Entry 3RZO (X-ray diffraction, 3.00 A resolution); this record covers chains A and E of the 12 polymer chains in the assembly.

Chain A:
Name: DNA-directed RNA polymerase II subunit RPB1
Organism: Saccharomyces cerevisiae S288c
Notes: EC 2.7.7.6
Reference sequence: P04050 (RPB1_YEAST); residue numbers follow UniProt; this construct covers 1-1733
Sequence (1733 residues; row label = number of the first residue in the row):
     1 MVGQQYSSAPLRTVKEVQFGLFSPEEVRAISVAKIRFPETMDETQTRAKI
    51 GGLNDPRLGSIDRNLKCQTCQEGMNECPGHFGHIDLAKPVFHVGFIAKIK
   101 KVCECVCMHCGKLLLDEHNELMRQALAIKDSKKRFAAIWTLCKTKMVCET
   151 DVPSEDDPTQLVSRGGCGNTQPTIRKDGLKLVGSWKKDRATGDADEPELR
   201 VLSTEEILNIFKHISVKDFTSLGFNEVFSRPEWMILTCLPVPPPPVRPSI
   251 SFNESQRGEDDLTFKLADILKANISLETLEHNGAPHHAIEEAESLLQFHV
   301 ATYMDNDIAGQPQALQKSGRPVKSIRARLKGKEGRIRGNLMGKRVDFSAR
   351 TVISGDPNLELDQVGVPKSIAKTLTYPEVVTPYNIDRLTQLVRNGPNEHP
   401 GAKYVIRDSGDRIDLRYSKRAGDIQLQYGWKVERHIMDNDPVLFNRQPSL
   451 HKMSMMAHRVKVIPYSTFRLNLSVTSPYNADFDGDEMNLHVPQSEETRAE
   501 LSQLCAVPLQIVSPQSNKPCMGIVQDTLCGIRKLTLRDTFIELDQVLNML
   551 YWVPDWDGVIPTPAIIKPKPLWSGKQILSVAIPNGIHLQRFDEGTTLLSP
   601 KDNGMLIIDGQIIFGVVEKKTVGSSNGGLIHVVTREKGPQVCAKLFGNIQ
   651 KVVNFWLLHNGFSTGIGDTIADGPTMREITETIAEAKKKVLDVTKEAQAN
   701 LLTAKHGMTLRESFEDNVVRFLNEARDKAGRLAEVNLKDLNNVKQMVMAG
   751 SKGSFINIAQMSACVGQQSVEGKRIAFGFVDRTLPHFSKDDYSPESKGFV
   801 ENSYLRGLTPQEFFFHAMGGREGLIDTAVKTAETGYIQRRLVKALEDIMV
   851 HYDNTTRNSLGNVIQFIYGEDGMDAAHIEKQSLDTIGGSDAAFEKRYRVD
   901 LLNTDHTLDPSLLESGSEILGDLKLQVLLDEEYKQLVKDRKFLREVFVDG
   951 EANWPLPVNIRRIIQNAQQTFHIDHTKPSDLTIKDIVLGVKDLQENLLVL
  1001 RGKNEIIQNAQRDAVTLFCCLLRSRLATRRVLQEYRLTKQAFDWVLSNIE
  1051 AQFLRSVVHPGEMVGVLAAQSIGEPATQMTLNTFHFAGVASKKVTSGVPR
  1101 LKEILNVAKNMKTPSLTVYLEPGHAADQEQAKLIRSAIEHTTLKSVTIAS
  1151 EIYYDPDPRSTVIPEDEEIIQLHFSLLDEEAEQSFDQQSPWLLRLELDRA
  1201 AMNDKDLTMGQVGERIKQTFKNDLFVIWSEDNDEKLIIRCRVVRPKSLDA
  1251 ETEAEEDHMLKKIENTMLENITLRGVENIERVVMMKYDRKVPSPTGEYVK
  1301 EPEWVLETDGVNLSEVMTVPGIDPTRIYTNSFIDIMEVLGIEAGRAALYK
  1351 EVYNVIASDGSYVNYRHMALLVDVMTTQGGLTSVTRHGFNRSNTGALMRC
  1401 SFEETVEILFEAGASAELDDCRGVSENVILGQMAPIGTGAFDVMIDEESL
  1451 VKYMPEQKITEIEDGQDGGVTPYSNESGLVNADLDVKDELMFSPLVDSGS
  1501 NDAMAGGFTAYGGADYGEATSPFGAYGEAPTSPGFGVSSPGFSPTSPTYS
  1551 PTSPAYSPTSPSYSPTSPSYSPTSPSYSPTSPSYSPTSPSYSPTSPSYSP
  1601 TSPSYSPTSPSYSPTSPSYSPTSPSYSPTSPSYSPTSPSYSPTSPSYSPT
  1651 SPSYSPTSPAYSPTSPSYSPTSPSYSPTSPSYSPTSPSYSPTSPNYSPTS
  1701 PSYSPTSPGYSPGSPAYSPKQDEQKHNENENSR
Disordered / not traced: 1-2, 155-160, 187-198, 1177-1186, 1244-1253, 1446-1733
Bound ions: Zn2+ site 1: Cys67, Cys70, Cys77, His80; Zn2+ site 2: Cys107, Cys110, Cys148, Cys167
UniProt features mapped onto this chain:
  - region: Pro248 to Asp260 (Lid loop), Asn306 to Lys323 (Rudder loop), Pro810 to Glu822 (Bridging helix)
  - binding site (Zn(2+)): Cys67, Cys70, Cys77, His80, Cys107, Cys110, Cys148, Cys167
  - binding site (Mg(2+)): Asp481, Asp483, Asp485
  - modified residue: Thr1471 (Phosphothreonine)
  - cross-link (Glycyl lysine isopeptide (Lys-Gly)): Lys695 (interchain with G-Cter in ubiquitin), Lys1246 (interchain with G-Cter in ubiquitin), Lys1350 (interchain with G-Cter in ubiquitin)
  - natural variant: Ser1653 to Pro1659 (deletion: In strain: A364A)
  - mutagenesis: Lys1246 (K1246R: Impairs ubiquitination during transcription stress)

Chain E:
Name: DNA-directed RNA polymerases I, II, and III subunit RPABC1
Organism: Saccharomyces cerevisiae S288c
Reference sequence: P20434 (RPAB1_YEAST); residue numbers follow UniProt; this construct covers 1-215
Sequence (215 residues; numbered 1 to 215; the number before each row is that of its first residue):
     1 MDQENERNISRLWRAFRTVKEMVKDRGYFITQEEVELPLEDFKAKYCDSM
    51 GRPQRKMMSFQANPTEESISKFPDMGSLWVEFCDEPSVGVKTMKTFVIHI
   101 QEKNFQTGIFVYQNNITPSAMKLVPSIPPATIETFNEAALVVNITHHELV
   151 PKHIRLSSDEKRELLKRYRLKESQLPRIQRADPVALYLGLKRGEVVKIIR
   201 KSETSGRYASYRICM
Disordered / not traced: 1

How chain A and chain E interact:
Contacting residue pairs (97; chain A residue first):
  Asp853(A) - Arg169(E)
  Arg857(A) - Tyr168(E)  hydrogen bond (side chain-backbone)
  Arg857(A) - Leu170(E)
  Arg857(A) - Gln174(E)
  Leu860(A) - Gln174(E)  hydrogen bond (backbone-side chain)
  Gly861(A) - Gln174(E)
  Asn862(A) - Ser173(E)
  Asn862(A) - Gln174(E)
  Val863(A) - Leu170(E)  hydrophobic
  Val863(A) - Gln174(E)  hydrogen bond (backbone-backbone)
  Val863(A) - Pro176(E)
  Gln865(A) - Tyr208(E)
  Phe866(A) - Tyr168(E)
  Phe866(A) - Leu175(E)  hydrophobic
  Phe866(A) - Tyr208(E)  hydrogen bond (backbone-side chain)
  Phe866(A) - Ala209(E)
  Phe866(A) - Ser210(E)
  Phe866(A) - Tyr211(E)
  Ile867(A) - Tyr208(E)  hydrophobic
  Gly869(A) - Thr204(E)  hydrogen bond (backbone-side chain)
  Glu870(A) - Arg200(E)  salt bridge
  Glu870(A) - Ser202(E)  hydrogen bond
  Glu870(A) - Thr204(E)
  Glu870(A) - Ser205(E)  hydrogen bond (backbone-side chain)
  Glu870(A) - Tyr208(E)
  Asp871(A) - Thr204(E)
  Phe942(A) - Lys201(E)
  Phe942(A) - Gly206(E)
  Phe942(A) - Arg207(E)
  Val946(A) - Lys201(E)
  Val946(A) - Ser202(E)
  Phe947(A) - Glu203(E)
  Trp954(A) - Glu203(E)
  Asn1004(A) - Arg167(E)
  Glu1005(A) - Glu163(E)
  Ile1006(A) - Glu163(E)
  Ile1006(A) - Leu164(E)
  Ile1006(A) - Arg167(E)
  Ile1006(A) - Tyr211(E)
  Ile1007(A) - Arg167(E)
  Ile1007(A) - Tyr168(E)
  Ala1010(A) - Tyr168(E)
  Asp1013(A) - Ser205(E)
  Asp1013(A) - Arg207(E)
  Ala1014(A) - Ser205(E)
  Thr1016(A) - Ser205(E)
  Leu1017(A) - Glu203(E)
  Leu1017(A) - Thr204(E)
  Leu1017(A) - Ser205(E)  hydrogen bond (backbone-backbone)
  Leu1017(A) - Gly206(E)
  Met1317(A) - Val142(E)
  Met1317(A) - Ile144(E)  hydrophobic
  Thr1318(A) - Arg11(E)  hydrogen bond
  Thr1318(A) - Arg14(E)  hydrogen bond (backbone-side chain)
  Thr1318(A) - Ala138(E)
  Thr1318(A) - Val141(E)
  Thr1318(A) - Val142(E)
  Pro1324(A) - Val142(E)  hydrophobic
  Pro1324(A) - His147(E)  hydrogen bond (backbone-side chain)
  Thr1325(A) - His146(E)  hydrogen bond (side chain-backbone)
  Thr1325(A) - His147(E)  hydrogen bond (backbone-side chain)
  Thr1325(A) - Glu148(E)  hydrogen bond (backbone-backbone)
  Arg1326(A) - Glu148(E)
  Ile1327(A) - His147(E)  hydrogen bond (backbone-side chain)
  Glu1337(A) - Pro183(E)
  Val1338(A) - Ile144(E)
  Val1338(A) - Pro183(E)
  Leu1339(A) - Ile144(E)
  Leu1339(A) - His147(E)
  Leu1339(A) - Val150(E)
  Leu1339(A) - Val184(E)
  Gly1340(A) - Asp182(E)
  Gly1340(A) - Pro183(E)
  Ile1341(A) - Ile178(E)  hydrophobic
  Ile1341(A) - Asp182(E)  hydrogen bond (backbone-side chain)
  Ile1341(A) - Arg212(E)
  Glu1342(A) - Pro151(E)
  Glu1342(A) - His153(E)
  Glu1342(A) - Ile198(E)
  Glu1342(A) - Arg200(E)  salt bridge
  Glu1342(A) - Arg212(E)  salt bridge
  Ala1343(A) - Leu149(E)
  Arg1345(A) - Arg200(E)
  Tyr1349(A) - Glu203(E)  hydrogen bond
  Tyr1365(A) - Glu203(E)
  Tyr1365(A) - Thr204(E)
  Arg1366(A) - Thr204(E)
  Asp1373(A) - Arg200(E)  salt bridge
  Thr1376(A) - Arg212(E)  hydrogen bond (backbone-side chain)
  Thr1377(A) - Pro176(E)
  Thr1377(A) - Arg177(E)  hydrogen bond (backbone-backbone)
  Thr1377(A) - Arg212(E)
  Gln1378(A) - Arg177(E)
  Gln1378(A) - Met215(E)
  Gly1379(A) - Arg177(E)
  Gly1379(A) - Gln179(E)
  Gly1379(A) - Met215(E)
Interface residues without a listed pair, chain A (59 interface residues in all): Leu121, Thr855, Glu945, Leu956, Val1319, Pro1320, Tyr1328, Ile1335, Met1336, Ala1346, Ala1347, Gly1380
Interface residues without a listed pair, chain E (45 interface residues in all): Lys122

Overview:
Chain A and chain E form an interface of 59 and 45 residues respectively, with 19 hydrogen bonds and 4 salt
bridges. Polar pairs include Glu870(A)-Arg200(E), Glu1342(A)-Arg200(E) and Glu1342(A)-Arg212(E). UniProt lists
8 Zn2+-binding residues, 3 Mg2+-binding residues and one mutagenesis site on chain A.
Here chain A is DNA-directed RNA polymerase II subunit RPB1 and chain E is DNA-directed RNA polymerases I, II,
and III subunit RPABC1, both from Saccharomyces cerevisiae S288c. Entry 3RZO (RNA Polymerase II Initiation
Complex with a 4-nt RNA) was determined by X-ray diffraction, deposited together with 3RZD, 3S14, 3S15, 3S16,
3S17, 3S1M and 5 further entries.
